3VQX - chains A and B; structure by X-ray diffraction, 2.30 A resolution.

== Chain A (and B) ==
Name: Pyrrolysine--tRNA ligase
Source organism: Methanosarcina mazei
Notes: EC 6.1.1.26; engineered mutation(s): E444G; chain B of this document is another copy of the same molecule, construct and numbering; everything in this record applies to it too
Amino-acid sequence (291 residues; each row starts with the number of its first residue):
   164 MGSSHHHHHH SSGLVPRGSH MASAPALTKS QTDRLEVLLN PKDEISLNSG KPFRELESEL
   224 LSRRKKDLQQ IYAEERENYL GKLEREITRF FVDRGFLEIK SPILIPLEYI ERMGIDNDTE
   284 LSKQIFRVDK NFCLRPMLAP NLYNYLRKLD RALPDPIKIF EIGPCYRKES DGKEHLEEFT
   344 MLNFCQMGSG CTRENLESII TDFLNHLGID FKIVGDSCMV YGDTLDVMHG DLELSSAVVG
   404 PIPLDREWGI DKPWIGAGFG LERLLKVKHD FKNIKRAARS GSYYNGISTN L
Unresolved in the structure: 164-190, 209-211, 280-285, 333-334 (chain B: 164-187, 209-212, 280-286, 333, 378-386)
Residues lining bound ligands: adenosine monophosphate (AMP): Arg330, Glu332, Glu337, His338, Leu339, Phe342, Met344, Glu396, Leu397, Ser398, Ser399, Gly421, Phe422, Gly423, Arg426, Ile437

== Chain A / chain B interface ==
Residue-residue contacts (105):
  Lys228(A) - Arg314(B)  hydrogen bond (side chain-backbone)
  Lys228(A) - Ala315(B)
  Leu231(A) - Ala315(B)  hydrophobic
  Leu231(A) - Leu316(B)
  Gln232(A) - Ala315(B)  hydrogen bond (side chain-backbone)
  Gln232(A) - Leu316(B)
  Ile234(A) - Leu260(B)  hydrophobic
  Tyr235(A) - Gly258(B)
  Tyr235(A) - Leu316(B)  hydrophobic
  Tyr235(A) - Pro319(B)  hydrogen bond (side chain-backbone)
  Tyr235(A) - Ile320(B)
  Tyr235(A) - Lys321(B)  hydrogen bond (side chain-backbone)
  Glu238(A) - Val255(B)
  Arg239(A) - Val255(B)  hydrogen bond (side chain-backbone)
  Arg239(A) - Gly258(B)
  Arg239(A) - Phe259(B)
  Arg239(A) - Leu260(B)
  Arg239(A) - Glu261(B)  hydrogen bond (backbone-backbone)
  Glu240(A) - Glu261(B)
  Asn241(A) - Glu261(B)  hydrogen bond (backbone-side chain)
  Asn241(A) - Lys263(B)
  Gly244(A) - Glu261(B)
  Arg248(A) - Arg248(B)
  Arg248(A) - Thr251(B)
  Arg248(A) - Glu261(B)  salt bridge
  Thr251(A) - Arg248(B)
  Val255(A) - Glu238(B)
  Val255(A) - Arg239(B)  hydrogen bond (backbone-side chain)
  Gly258(A) - Tyr235(B)
  Gly258(A) - Arg239(B)
  Phe259(A) - Arg239(B)
  Leu260(A) - Ile234(B)  hydrophobic
  Leu260(A) - Arg239(B)
  Leu260(A) - Tyr447(B)
  Glu261(A) - Arg239(B)  hydrogen bond (backbone-backbone)
  Glu261(A) - Glu240(B)
  Glu261(A) - Asn241(B)  hydrogen bond (side chain-backbone)
  Glu261(A) - Gly244(B)
  Glu261(A) - Arg248(B)  salt bridge
  Glu261(A) - Tyr447(B)  hydrogen bond (backbone-side chain)
  Ile262(A) - Tyr447(B)  hydrophobic
  Lys263(A) - Asn241(B)
  Lys263(A) - Arg442(B)
  Lys263(A) - Ser443(B)
  Ser264(A) - Arg442(B)  hydrogen bond (backbone-side chain)
  Pro265(A) - Glu341(B)
  Pro265(A) - Arg442(B)
  Pro265(A) - Ser443(B)
  Ile266(A) - Pro327(B)  hydrophobic
  Ile266(A) - Tyr329(B)
  Ile266(A) - Glu341(B)  hydrogen bond (backbone-side chain)
  Ile266(A) - Arg442(B)
  Leu267(A) - Phe289(B)  hydrophobic
  Leu267(A) - Tyr329(B)  hydrophobic
  Leu267(A) - Glu341(B)
  Phe289(A) - Leu267(B)  hydrophobic
  Phe289(A) - Val291(B)  hydrophobic
  Val291(A) - Phe289(B)  hydrophobic
  Val291(A) - Arg290(B)
  Asp292(A) - Arg290(B)
  Asp292(A) - Lys331(B)  salt bridge
  Leu297(A) - Leu267(B)  hydrophobic
  Leu297(A) - Leu297(B)  hydrophobic
  Arg298(A) - Arg442(B)
  Tyr308(A) - Ser443(B)  hydrogen bond (side chain-backbone)
  Tyr308(A) - Gly444(B)
  Tyr308(A) - Tyr446(B)  hydrogen bond (side chain-backbone)
  Tyr308(A) - Tyr447(B)  hydrophobic
  Lys311(A) - Gly444(B)  hydrogen bond (side chain-backbone)
  Lys311(A) - Thr452(B)
  Lys311(A) - Asn453(B)  hydrogen bond
  Arg314(A) - Lys228(B)  hydrogen bond (backbone-side chain)
  Arg314(A) - Leu454(B)
  Ala315(A) - Lys228(B)
  Ala315(A) - Gln232(B)  hydrogen bond (backbone-side chain)
  Leu316(A) - Leu231(B)
  Leu316(A) - Gln232(B)
  Leu316(A) - Tyr235(B)  hydrophobic
  Pro319(A) - Tyr235(B)  hydrogen bond (backbone-side chain)
  Ile320(A) - Tyr235(B)
  Lys321(A) - Tyr235(B)  hydrogen bond (backbone-side chain)
  Glu324(A) - Arg442(B)  salt bridge
  Pro327(A) - Ile266(B)  hydrophobic
  Tyr329(A) - Ile266(B)
  Lys331(A) - Asp292(B)  salt bridge
  Glu341(A) - Pro265(B)
  Glu341(A) - Ile266(B)  hydrogen bond (side chain-backbone)
  Glu341(A) - Leu267(B)
  Arg442(A) - Lys263(B)
  Arg442(A) - Ser264(B)  hydrogen bond (side chain-backbone)
  Arg442(A) - Pro265(B)
  Arg442(A) - Arg298(B)
  Ser443(A) - Lys263(B)
  Ser443(A) - Pro265(B)
  Ser443(A) - Tyr308(B)  hydrogen bond (backbone-side chain)
  Gly444(A) - Lys311(B)
  Tyr446(A) - Tyr308(B)  hydrogen bond (backbone-side chain)
  Tyr447(A) - Leu260(B)
  Tyr447(A) - Glu261(B)  hydrogen bond (side chain-backbone)
  Tyr447(A) - Ile262(B)  hydrophobic
  Tyr447(A) - Tyr308(B)  hydrophobic
  Thr452(A) - Lys311(B)
  Asn453(A) - Lys311(B)
  Leu454(A) - Arg314(B)
  Leu454(A) - Ala315(B)  hydrophobic
Also at the interface, not in a pair above, chain A (55 interface residues in all): Leu243, Glu247, Arg290, Leu312, Pro317, Ser445
Also at the interface, not in a pair above, chain B (55 interface residues in all): Leu243, Glu247, Asp256, Leu312, Pro317, Glu324

== Overview ==
The chain A/chain B interface involves 55 residues from each chain; the contacts include 26 hydrogen bonds and
5 salt bridges. Polar contacts include Arg248(A)-Glu261(B), Asp292(A)-Lys331(B) and Glu324(A)-Arg442(B). Chain
A binds adenosine monophosphate.
Chain A and chain B are both Pyrrolysine--tRNA ligase (Methanosarcina mazei); the structure, Crystal structure
of the catalytic domain of pyrrolysyl-tRNA synthetase in triclinic crystal form, was determined by X-ray
diffraction, deposited together with 3VQV, 3VQW and 3VQY.
